Entry 7YWA (electron microscopy, 3.26 A resolution); this record covers chains F and S of the 4 polymer chains in the assembly.

== Chain F ==
Molecule: Protein RecA
From: Escherichia coli
UniProt: A0A485JBB4 (A0A485JBB4_ECOLX); residues 0-352 here correspond to UniProt positions 1-353 (UniProt number = residue number + 1)
Sequence (353 residues; each row starts with the number of its first residue; numbering starts at 0):
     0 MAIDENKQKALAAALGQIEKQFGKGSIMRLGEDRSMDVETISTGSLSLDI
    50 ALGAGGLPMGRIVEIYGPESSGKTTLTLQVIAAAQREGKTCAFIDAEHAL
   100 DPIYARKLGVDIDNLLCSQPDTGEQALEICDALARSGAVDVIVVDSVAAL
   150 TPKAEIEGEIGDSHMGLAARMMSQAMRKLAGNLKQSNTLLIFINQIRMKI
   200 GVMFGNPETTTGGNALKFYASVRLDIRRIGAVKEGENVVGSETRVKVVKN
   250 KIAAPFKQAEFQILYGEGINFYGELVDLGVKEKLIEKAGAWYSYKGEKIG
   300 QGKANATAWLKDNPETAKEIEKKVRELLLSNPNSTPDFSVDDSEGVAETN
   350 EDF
Not modelled in the structure: 0, 334-352
Ion coordination: Mg2+: Thr-73 (together with ATP-gamma-S)
Residues lining bound ligands:
  - ATP-gamma-S (AGS; phosphothiophosphoric acid-adenylate ester): Phe-217, Lys-248, Asn-249, Lys-250, Ile-251, Ala-252, Ala-253, Pro-254
  - ATP-gamma-S: Pro-67, Glu-68, Ser-69, Ser-70, Gly-71, Lys-72, Thr-73, Thr-74, Asp-100, Tyr-103, Asp-144, Ser-240, Tyr-264, Gly-265
What the authors report for this chain:
  - mutagenesis - F203A: decreased catalytic activity on UmuD

== Chain S ==
Molecule: 6-nt DNA strand
Sequence (6 nucleotides; numbered 7 to 12; the number before each row is that of its first residue):
     7 TTTTTT

== How chain F and chain S interact ==
Pairs across the interface - 19 pairs, chain F then chain S:
  Met-164(F) / DT9(S)  base contact
  Gly-165(F) / DT9(S)  base contact
  Ala-168(F) / DT9(S)  phosphate contact
  Ala-168(F) / DT10(S)  sugar contact
  Arg-169(F) / DT8(S)  base contact
  Arg-169(F) / DT9(S)  hydrogen bond to the base
  Ser-172(F) / DT9(S)  phosphate contact
  Arg-176(F) / DT8(S)  phosphate contact
  Arg-176(F) / DT9(S)  salt bridge to the phosphate
  Arg-196(F) / DT12(S)  sugar contact
  Met-197(F) / DT12(S)  sugar contact
  Lys-198(F) / DT12(S)  base contact
  Ile-199(F) / DT12(S)  base contact
  Thr-210(F) / DT11(S)  phosphate contact
  Thr-210(F) / DT12(S)  phosphate contact
  Gly-211(F) / DT11(S)  phosphate contact
  Gly-212(F) / DT10(S)  phosphate contact
  Gly-212(F) / DT11(S)  hydrogen bond to the phosphate
  Asn-213(F) / DT10(S)  hydrogen bond to the phosphate
Other interface residues (no listed pair), chain F (18 interface residues in all): Leu-166, Ala-167, Thr-209, Ala-214

== In short ==
Chain F and chain S form an interface of 18 and 5 residues respectively; the contacts include 3 hydrogen bonds
and 1 salt bridge. Polar contacts include Arg-169(F)/DT9(S), Gly-212(F)/DT11(S) and Asn-213(F)/DT10(S). Bound
to chain F: ATP-gamma-S. The paper reports that F203A of chain F reduces catalytic activity on UmuD.
Here chain F is Protein RecA (Escherichia coli) and chain S is a 6-nt DNA strand. Entry 7YWA (Structure of
DinI in complex with RecA filament) was determined by electron microscopy (same publication as 8GMS, 8GMT and
8GMU).
